PDB entry 6BTQ | X-ray diffraction, 1.75 A resolution | chain A

Chain A:
Molecule: Bone morphogenetic protein 1
Source organism: Homo sapiens
Notes: EC 3.4.24.19
UniProt: P13497 (BMP1_HUMAN); residues 1-201 here correspond to UniProt positions 121-321 (UniProt number = residue number + 120)
Chain sequence (202 residues; row label = number of the first residue in the row; note: 1 number in that range is skipped by the numbering (no residue carries it; nothing is unmodelled there); numbers below 1 keep their minus sign (ACE-1 is residue -1)):
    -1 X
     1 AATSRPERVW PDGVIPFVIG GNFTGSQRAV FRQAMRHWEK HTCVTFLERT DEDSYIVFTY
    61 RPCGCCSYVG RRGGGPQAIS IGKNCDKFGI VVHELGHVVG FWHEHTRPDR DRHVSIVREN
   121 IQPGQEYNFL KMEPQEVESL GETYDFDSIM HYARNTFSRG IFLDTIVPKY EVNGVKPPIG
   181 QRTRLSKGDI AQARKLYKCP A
Disulfide bonds: Cys43-Cys199, Cys63-Cys85, Cys65-Cys66
Covalent attachments: covalent link ACE_-1-Ala1
Modified residues: ACE (acetyl group) at position -1
Differences from the reference sequence: acetylation (-1)
Bound ions: Zn2+ site 1: ACE_-1, Glu104, Gln192; Zn2+ site 2: His93, His97, His103 (together with E8S)
Residues lining bound ligands: E8S (N~2~-[(2H-1,3-benzodioxol-5-yl)methyl]-N-hydroxy-N~2~-[(4-methoxyphenyl)sulfonyl]-3-thiophen-2-yl-D-alaninamide): Cys63, Gly64, Cys65, Cys66, Asn84, Cys85, Ile90, His93, Glu94, His97, His103, Tyr127, Asn128, His151, Tyr152, Ala153, Thr156, Phe157, Arg182
UniProt features mapped onto this chain:
  - active site: Glu94
  - binding site (Zn(2+)): His93, His97, His103
  - glycosylation: Asn22 (N-linked (GlcNAc...) asparagine)

Summary:
Bound to chain A: compound E8S. The Zn2+ site 1 is built by ACE_-1, Glu104 and Gln192. The Zn2+ site 2 is
built by His93, His97 and His103. Curated annotation (UniProt) lists active-site residue Glu94 and 3
Zn2+-binding residues.
Chain A is Bone morphogenetic protein 1 (Homo sapiens); the structure, BMP1 complexed with a hydroxamate -
compound 2, was determined by X-ray diffraction, deposited together with 6BSM.
